Entry 8B4V (X-ray diffraction, 1.60 A resolution); this record covers chain A.

# Chain A
Molecule: Furin
Source organism: Homo sapiens
Notes: EC 3.4.21.75
UniProtKB: P09958 (FURIN_HUMAN); residue numbers follow UniProt; this construct covers 108-574
Sequence (480 residues; each row starts with the number of its first residue):
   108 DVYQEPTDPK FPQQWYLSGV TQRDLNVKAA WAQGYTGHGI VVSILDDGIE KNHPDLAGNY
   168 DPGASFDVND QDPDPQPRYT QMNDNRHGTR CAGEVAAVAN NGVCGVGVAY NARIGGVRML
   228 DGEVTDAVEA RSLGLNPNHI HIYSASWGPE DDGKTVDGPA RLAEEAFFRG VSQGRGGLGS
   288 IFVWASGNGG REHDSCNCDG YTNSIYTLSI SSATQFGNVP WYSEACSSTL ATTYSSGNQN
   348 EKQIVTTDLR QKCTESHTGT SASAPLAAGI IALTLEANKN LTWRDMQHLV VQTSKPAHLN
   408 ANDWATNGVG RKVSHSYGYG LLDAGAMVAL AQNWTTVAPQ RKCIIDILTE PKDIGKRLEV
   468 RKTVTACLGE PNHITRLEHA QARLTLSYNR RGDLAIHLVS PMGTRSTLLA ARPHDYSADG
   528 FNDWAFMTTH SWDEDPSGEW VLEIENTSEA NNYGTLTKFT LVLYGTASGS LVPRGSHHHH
Unresolved in the structure: 108-109, 582-587
Construct notes: expression tag (575-587)
Disulfide bonds: Cys211-Cys360, Cys303-Cys333, Cys450-Cys474
Covalent attachments: N-acetylglucosamine (NAG) linked to Asn387
Ion coordination: Ca2+ site 1: Asp115, Asp162, Val205, Asn208, Val210, Gly212; Ca2+ site 2: Asp174, Asp179, Asp181; Ca2+ site 3: Asp258, Asp301, Glu331; Na+ site 1: Asp264, Gly265; Na+ site 2: Thr309, Ser311, Thr314, Ser316; Na+ site 3 near Ser544 (its only coordinating residue here)
Residues lining bound ligands:
  - benzamidine (BEN), molecule 1: Ser253, Trp254, Gly255, Pro256, Asp258, Trp291, Ala292, Ser293, Gly294, Asn295, Asp306, Thr367, Ser368
  - benzamidine (BEN), molecule 2: Gly297, His300, Trp328
Curated features (UniProtKB/Swiss-Prot):
  - motif: Arg498 to Asp500 (Cell attachment site)
  - active site (Charge relay system): Asp153, His194, Ser368
  - binding site (Ca(2+)): Asp115, Asp162, Asp174, Asp179, Asp181, Val205, Asn208, Val210, Gly212, Asp258, Asp301, Glu331
  - binding site (substrate): Asp154, Asp191, Asn192, Glu236, Ser253 to Asp258, Asp264, Ala292 to Asn295, Asp306, Tyr308, Ser368
  - glycosylation (N-linked (GlcNAc...) asparagine): Asn387, Asn440, Asn553
  - natural variant: Trp547 (W547R: In cell line LoVo)
  - mutagenesis: Asp153 (D153N: Loss of catalytic activity and propeptide first cleavage. Abnormal accumulation in the early secretory pathway)
Reported in the primary citation:
  - binding site for benzamidine: Asp258
  - contacts within the chain: Thr309-Ser316 (hydrogen bond) (proposed by the authors, not directly observed)

# Overview
Ligands of chain A: benzamidine. N-acetylglucosamine is covalently linked to Asn387. Curated annotation
(UniProt) lists 3 active-site residues, 12 Ca2+-binding residues, 18 substrate-binding residues and one
mutagenesis site. From the paper: a binding site for benzamidine at Asp258; contacts within the chain
involving Ser316 and Thr309.
Chain A is Furin (Homo sapiens); the structure, X-ray structure of furin (PCSK3) in complex with benzamidine,
was determined by X-ray diffraction, deposited together with 8OYH, 8B4W and 8B4X.
